5JX8 - chains A and B; structure by X-ray diffraction, 2.00 A resolution.

# Chain A (and B)
Protein: Uracil-DNA glycosylase
From: Vaccinia virus (strain Western Reserve)
Notes: EC 3.2.2.27; chain B of this document is another copy of the same molecule, construct and numbering; everything in this record applies to it too
Reference sequence: P04303 (UNG_VACCW); numbering as in UniProt (aligned over 1-218)
Chain sequence (238 residues; numbered -19 to 218; the number before each row is that of its first residue; numbers below 1 keep their minus sign (Met-19 is residue -19)):
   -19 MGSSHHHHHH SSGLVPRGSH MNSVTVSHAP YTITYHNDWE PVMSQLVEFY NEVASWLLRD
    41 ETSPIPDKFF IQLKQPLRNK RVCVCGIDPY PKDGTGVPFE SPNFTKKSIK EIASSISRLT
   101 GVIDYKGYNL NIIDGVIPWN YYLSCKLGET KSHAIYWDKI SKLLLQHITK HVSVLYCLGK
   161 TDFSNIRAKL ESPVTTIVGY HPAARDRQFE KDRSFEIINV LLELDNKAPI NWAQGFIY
Not modelled in the structure: -19 to -9 (chain B: -19 to -3)
Sequence notes: initiating methionine (-19); expression tag (-18 to 0)
UniProt features mapped onto this chain:
  - active site: Asp68 (Proton acceptor)

# Chain A / chain B interface
Residue-residue contacts (27; chain A residue first):
  Val-5(A) with Val200(B), hydrophobic; Glu203(B)
  Pro-4(A) with Asn199(B); Glu203(B); Pro209(B)
  Arg-3(A) with Asn199(B); Pro209(B); Ile210(B); Asn211(B)
  Gly-2(A) with Pro209(B); Asn211(B), hydrogen bond (backbone-side chain)
  Ser-1(A) with Asn211(B), hydrogen bond (backbone-side chain)
  Met1(A) with Asn211(B), hydrogen bond (backbone-side chain); Gln214(B), hydrogen bond (backbone-side chain)
  Asn2(A) with Gln214(B)
  Ser3(A) with Ile112(B), hydrogen bond (side chain-backbone); Asp114(B); Gln214(B), hydrogen bond
  Ala9(A) with Ser-1(B)
  Pro10(A) with Asn59(B)
  Tyr11(A) with Ser-1(B); His0(B); Met1(B), hydrophobic; His16(B); Pro56(B), hydrophobic
  Thr14(A) with Asp114(B)
  Asp47(A) with Arg58(B), salt bridge
Interface residues without a listed pair, chain A (14 interface residues in all): Thr12
Interface residues without a listed pair, chain B (17 interface residues in all): Ile113

# In short
Chain A and chain B form an interface of 14 and 17 residues respectively, with 6 hydrogen bonds and 1 salt
bridge. Polar contacts include Asp47(A)-Arg58(B), Gly-2(A)-Asn211(B) and Ser-1(A)-Asn211(B). Curated
annotation (UniProt) lists active-site residue Asp68(A) on chain A.
Both chains are Uracil-DNA glycosylase (Vaccinia virus (strain Western Reserve)). Entry 5JX8 (New improved
structure of D4 in trigonal space group) was determined by X-ray diffraction (same publication as 5JX0 and
5JX3).
